Entry 8D37 (electron microscopy, 2.65 A resolution); this record covers chains A and P of the 5 polymer chains in the assembly.

Chain A:
Molecule: DNA polymerase subunit gamma-1
Organism: Homo sapiens
Notes: EC 2.7.7.7
UniProt: P54098 (DPOG1_HUMAN); numbering as in UniProt (aligned over 1-1239)
Amino-acid sequence (1245 residues; each row starts with the number of its first residue):
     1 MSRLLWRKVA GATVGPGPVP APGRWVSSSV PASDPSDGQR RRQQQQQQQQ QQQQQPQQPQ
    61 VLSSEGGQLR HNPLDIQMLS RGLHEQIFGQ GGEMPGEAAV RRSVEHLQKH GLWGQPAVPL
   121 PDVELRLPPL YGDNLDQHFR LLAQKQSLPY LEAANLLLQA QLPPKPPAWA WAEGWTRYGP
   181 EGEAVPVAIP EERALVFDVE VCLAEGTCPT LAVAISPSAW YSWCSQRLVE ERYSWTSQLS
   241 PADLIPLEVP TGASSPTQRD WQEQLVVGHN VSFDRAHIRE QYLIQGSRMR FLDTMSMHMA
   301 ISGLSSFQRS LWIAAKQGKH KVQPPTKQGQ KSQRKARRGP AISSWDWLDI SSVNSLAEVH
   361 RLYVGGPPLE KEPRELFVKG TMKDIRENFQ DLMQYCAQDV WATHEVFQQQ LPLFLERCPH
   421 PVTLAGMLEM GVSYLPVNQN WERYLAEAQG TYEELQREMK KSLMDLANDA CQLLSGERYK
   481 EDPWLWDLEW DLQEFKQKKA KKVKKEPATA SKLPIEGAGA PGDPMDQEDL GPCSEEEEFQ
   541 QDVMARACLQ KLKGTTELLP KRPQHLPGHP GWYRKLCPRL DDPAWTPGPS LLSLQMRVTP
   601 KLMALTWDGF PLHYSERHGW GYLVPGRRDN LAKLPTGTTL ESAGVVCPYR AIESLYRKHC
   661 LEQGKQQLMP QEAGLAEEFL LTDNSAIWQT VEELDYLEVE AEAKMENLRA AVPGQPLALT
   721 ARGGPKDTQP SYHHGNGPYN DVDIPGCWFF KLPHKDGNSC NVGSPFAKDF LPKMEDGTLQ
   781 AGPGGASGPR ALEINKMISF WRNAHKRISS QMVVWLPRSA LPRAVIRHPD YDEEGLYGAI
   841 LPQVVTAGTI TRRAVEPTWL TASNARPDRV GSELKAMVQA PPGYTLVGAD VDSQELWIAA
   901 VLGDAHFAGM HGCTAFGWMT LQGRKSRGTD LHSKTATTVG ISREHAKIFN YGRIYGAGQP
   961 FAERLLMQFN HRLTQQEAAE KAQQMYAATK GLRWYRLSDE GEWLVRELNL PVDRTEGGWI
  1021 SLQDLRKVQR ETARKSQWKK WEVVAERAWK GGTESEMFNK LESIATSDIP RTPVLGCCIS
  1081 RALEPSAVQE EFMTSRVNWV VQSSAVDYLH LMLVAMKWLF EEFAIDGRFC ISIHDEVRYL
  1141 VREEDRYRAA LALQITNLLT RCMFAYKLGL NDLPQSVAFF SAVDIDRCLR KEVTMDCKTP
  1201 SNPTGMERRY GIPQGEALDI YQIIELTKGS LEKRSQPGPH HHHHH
Not modelled in the structure: 1-68, 252-259, 317-341, 500-529, 632-644, 664-729, 998-1048, 1236-1245
Disulfides: Cys418-Cys1077
Sequence notes: expression tag (1240-1245)
Ion coordination: Ca2+: Asp890, Val891, Asp1135 (together with 2'-deoxycytidine-5'-triphosphate)
Small-molecule neighbours: 2'-deoxycytidine-5'-triphosphate (DCP): Arg853, Asp890, Val891, Asp892, Ser893, Gln894, Glu895, His932, Arg943, Lys947, Ile948, Tyr951, Asp1135
UniProt features mapped onto this chain:
  - region: Gln43 to Gln55 (Does not contribute to polymerase and exonuclease enzymatic activities), Thr858 to Asn864 (Trigger loop)
  - motif: Val196 to Glu200 (Exo I), Val267 to Arg275 (Exo II), Tyr395 to Thr403 (Exo III), Val887 to Leu896 (Pol A), Arg943 to Gly958 (Pol B), His1134 to Val1141 (Pol C)
  - active site: Asp198 (Exonuclease activity)
  - binding site (DNA): Ser306, Ser593, Lys806, Thr849, Thr1094, Ser1095
  - binding site (RNA): Arg579, His754, Gly763, Lys768, Ser863, Arg869
  - binding site (a 2'-deoxyribonucleoside 5'-triphosphate): Asp890, Val891, Ser893, Glu895, Arg943, Lys947, Tyr951, Asp1135
  - binding site (Mg(2+)): Asp890, Val891, Asp1135
  - site (Critical for replication fidelity and mismatch recognition): Arg853, Gln1102
  - natural variant: Arg3 (R3P: In PEOB1 and SANDO), Gln55 (Q55QQ; Q55QQQ), Arg227 (R227W: In PEOB1 and MTDPS4B), Arg232 (R232G: In MTDPS4A; R232H: In LS), Leu244 (L244P: In MTDPS4A), Thr251 (T251I: In PEOB1, MTDPS4A and MTDPS4B), Gly268 (G268A: In PEOB1), Arg275 (R275Q: Found in a patient with epileptic encephalopathy, developmental delay and moderate intellectual disability; uncertain significance), His277 (H277L: In PEOB1; uncertain significance), Gly303 (G303R: In MTDPS4A), Leu304 (L304R: In PEOB1 and SANDO; L304SANDO: In PEOB1), Ser305 (S305R: In MTDPS4A), 52 further natural variant entries in UniProt
  - mutagenesis: Asp198 (D198A: Abolishes exonuclease activity; when associated with A-200. Decreases polymerase exonucleolytic proofreading by 30-fold for the T:G mismatch and by 14-fold for the A:A mismatch ...), Glu200 (E200A: Abolishes exonuclease activity; when associated with A-198. Decreases polymerase exonucleolytic proofreading by 30-fold for the T:G mismatch and by 14-fold for the A:A mismatch ...), Asp274 (D274A: Unable to idle at the 5'-end of the nascent DNA strand. Continues DNA synthesis into double-stranded DNA past the 5'-end creating a flap structure that cannot be ligated), Lys498 (K498C: Decreases processive DNA synthesis), Lys499 (K499C: Decreases processive DNA synthesis), Lys501 (K501C: Decreases processive DNA synthesis), Val543 to Leu558 (Markedly decreases the stimulation by POLG2, resulting in impaired processive DNA synthesis), Leu549 (L549N: Decreases processive DNA synthesis), Leu552 (L552N: Decreases processive DNA synthesis), Lys553 (K553N: Decreases processive DNA synthesis), Arg853 (R853A: Abolishes primer DNA extention in the presence of dNTPs. Impairs intrinsic polymerase processivity. Enhances exonuclease activity leading to primer DNA degradation), Asp890 (D890N: Abolishes DNA polymerase activity), 1 further mutagenesis entry in UniProt

Chain P:
Molecule: 24-nt DNA strand
Sequence (24 nucleotides; each row starts with the number of its first residue):
     1 CGAAAACGAC GGCCAGTGCC ATAT
Not modelled in the structure: 1-2

How chain A and chain P interact:
Residue-residue contacts (33; chain A residue first):
  Lys379(A) - DC14(P)  salt bridge to the phosphate
  Arg579(A) - DG11(P)  salt bridge to the phosphate
  Arg579(A) - DG12(P)  salt bridge to the phosphate
  Asp581(A) - DG12(P)  phosphate contact
  His754(A) - DC20(P)  salt bridge to the phosphate
  Asn761(A) - DC19(P)  hydrogen bond to the phosphate
  Asn761(A) - DC20(P)  phosphate contact
  Val762(A) - DC19(P)  phosphate contact
  Val762(A) - DC20(P)  phosphate contact
  Gly763(A) - DC19(P)  hydrogen bond to the phosphate
  Gly763(A) - DC20(P)  hydrogen bond to the phosphate
  Ala767(A) - DA21(P)  phosphate contact
  Lys768(A) - DA21(P)  hydrogen bond to the phosphate
  Lys768(A) - DT22(P)  salt bridge to the phosphate
  Ser799(A) - DA21(P)  phosphate contact
  Ser799(A) - DT22(P)  phosphate contact
  Phe800(A) - DT22(P)  phosphate contact
  Asn803(A) - DA21(P)  sugar contact
  Arg853(A) - DT24(P)  hydrogen bond to the base
  Leu860(A) - DA23(P)  sugar contact
  Thr861(A) - DT22(P)  base contact
  Thr861(A) - DA23(P)  sugar contact
  Ala862(A) - DA23(P)  sugar contact
  Ser863(A) - DT22(P)  hydrogen bond to the phosphate
  Ser863(A) - DA23(P)  hydrogen bond to the phosphate
  Asn864(A) - DA23(P)  hydrogen bond to the phosphate
  Asn864(A) - DT24(P)  phosphate contact
  Arg869(A) - DT22(P)  salt bridge to the phosphate
  Arg869(A) - DA23(P)  salt bridge to the phosphate
  Lys875(A) - DT24(P)  salt bridge to the phosphate
  Ile1133(A) - DT24(P)  sugar contact
  His1134(A) - DT24(P)  sugar contact
  Asp1135(A) - DT24(P)  phosphate contact
Also at the interface, not in a pair above, chain A (26 interface residues in all): Ser764, Phe766, Lys796

In short:
26 residues of chain A and 9 residues of chain P are in contact, with 8 hydrogen bonds and 8 salt bridges.
Polar pairs include Arg853(A)-DT24(P), Asn761(A)-DC19(P) and Gly763(A)-DC19(P). Bound to chain A:
2'-deoxycytidine-5'-triphosphate.
Here chain A is DNA polymerase subunit gamma-1 (Homo sapiens) and chain P is a 24-nt DNA strand. Entry 8D37
(Human mitochondrial DNA polymerase gamma ternary complex with GT basepair in replication conformer) was
determined by electron microscopy together with 8D33, 8D3R and 8D42 from the same study.
